7TNS - chains B8 and B9 of the 101 polymer chains in the assembly; structure by electron microscopy, 6.70 A resolution (low resolution: residue-level contacts below are approximate; hydrogen-bond / salt-bridge calls are withheld).

[Chain B8]
Molecule: Tubulin alpha chain
Organism: Toxoplasma gondii
Reference sequence: P10873 (TBA_TOXGO); numbering as in UniProt (aligned over 1-453)
Amino-acid sequence (453 residues; numbered 1 to 453; the number before each row is that of its first residue):
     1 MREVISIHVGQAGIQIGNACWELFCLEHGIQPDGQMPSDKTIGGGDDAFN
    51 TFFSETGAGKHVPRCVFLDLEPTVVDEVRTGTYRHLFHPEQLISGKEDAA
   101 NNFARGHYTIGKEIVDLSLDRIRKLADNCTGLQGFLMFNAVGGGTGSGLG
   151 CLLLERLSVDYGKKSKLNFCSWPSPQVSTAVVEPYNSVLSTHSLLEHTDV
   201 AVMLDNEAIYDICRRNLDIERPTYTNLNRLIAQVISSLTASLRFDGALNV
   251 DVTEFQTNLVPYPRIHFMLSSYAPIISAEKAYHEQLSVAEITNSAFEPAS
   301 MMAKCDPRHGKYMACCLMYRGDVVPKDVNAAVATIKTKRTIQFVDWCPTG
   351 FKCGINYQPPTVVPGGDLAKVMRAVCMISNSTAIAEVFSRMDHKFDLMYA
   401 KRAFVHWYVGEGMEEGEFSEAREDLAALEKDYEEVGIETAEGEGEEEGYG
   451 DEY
Unresolved in the structure: 38-46, 438-453
UniProt features mapped onto this chain:
  - active site: Glu254
  - binding site (GTP): Gln11, Glu71, Gly144, Thr145, Thr179, Asn206, Asn228
  - binding site (Mg(2+)): Glu71
  - site: Tyr453 (Involved in polymerization)
  - modified residue: Lys40 (N6-acetyllysine)

[Chain B9]
Molecule: Tubulin beta chain
Organism: Toxoplasma gondii
Reference sequence: A0A125YWG5 (A0A125YWG5_TOXGM); residues 1-449 here = UniProt positions 1-449
Amino-acid sequence (449 residues; each row starts with the number of its first residue):
     1 MREIVHVQGGQCGNQIGAKFWEVISDEHGIDPTGTYCGDSDLQLERINVF
    51 YNEATGGRFVPRAILMDLEPGTMDSVRAGPFGQLFRPDNFVFGQTGAGNN
   101 WAKGHYTEGAELIDSVLDVVRKEAEGCDCLQGFQITHSLGGGTGSGMGTL
   151 LISKVREEYPDRIMETFSVFPSPKVSDTVVEPYNATLSVHQLVENADEVQ
   201 VIDNEALYDICFRTLKLTTPTYGDLNHLVSAAMSGVTCCLRFPGQLNSDL
   251 RKLAVNLIPFPRLHFFLIGFAPLTSRGSQQYRALSVPELTQQMFDAKNMM
   301 CASDPRHGRYLTASAMFRGRMSTKEVDEQMLNVQNKNSSYFVEWIPNNMK
   351 SSVCDIPPKGLKMSVTFVGNSTAIQEMFKRVSDQFTAMFRRKAFLHWYTG
   401 EGMDEMEFTEAESNMNDLVSEYQQYQDATAEEEGEFDEEEGEMGAEEGA
Unresolved in the structure: 427-449

[Interface between chain B8 and chain B9]
Pairs across the interface (32):
  Gln11(B8) - Gln245(B9)
  Gln11(B8) - Leu246(B9)
  Gln15(B8) - Gln245(B9)
  Thr73(B8) - Arg2(B9)
  Thr73(B8) - Arg46(B9)
  Glu97(B8) - Arg251(B9)
  Asp98(B8) - Lys252(B9)
  Ala100(B8) - Val255(B9)
  Val177(B8) - Asp327(B9)
  Ser178(B8) - Asn347(B9)
  Ser178(B8) - Met349(B9)
  Thr179(B8) - Asp327(B9)
  Ala180(B8) - Asn347(B9)
  Val181(B8) - Asn256(B9)
  Val181(B8) - Asn347(B9)
  Val181(B8) - Asn348(B9)
  Val182(B8) - Asn256(B9)
  Glu183(B8) - Asn347(B9)
  Tyr210(B8) - Thr323(B9)
  Tyr210(B8) - Lys324(B9)
  Arg221(B8) - Ser322(B9)
  Arg221(B8) - Glu325(B9)
  Pro222(B8) - Ser322(B9)
  Pro222(B8) - Thr323(B9)
  Pro222(B8) - Lys324(B9)
  Tyr224(B8) - Gln245(B9)
  Leu397(B8) - Trp344(B9)
  Lys401(B8) - Phe260(B9)
  Arg402(B8) - Phe260(B9)
  Phe404(B8) - Ile258(B9)
  Phe404(B8) - Pro259(B9)
  His406(B8) - Pro261(B9)
Other interface residues (no listed pair), chain B8 (32 interface residues in all): Glu71, Pro72, Lys96, Asn101, Arg105, Glu220, Thr223, Lys394, Met398, Ala403
Other interface residues (no listed pair), chain B9 (32 interface residues in all): Asp128, Gln131, Asn247, Asp249, Leu257, Thr312, Met321, Leu331, Glu343, Ile345, Pro346

[Summary]
The chain B8/chain B9 interface involves 32 residues from each chain. UniProt lists active-site residue
Glu254(B8), 7 GTP-binding residues and Mg2+-binding residue Glu71(B8) on chain B8.
Here chain B8 is Tubulin alpha chain and chain B9 is Tubulin beta chain, both from Toxoplasma gondii. Entry
7TNS (Subpellicular microtubule from detergent-extract Toxoplasma gondii cells) was determined by electron
microscopy (same publication as 7TNQ and 7TNT).
